3T2G - chain A; structure by X-ray diffraction, 3.00 A resolution.

# Chain A
Molecule: Fructose-1,6-bisphosphate aldolase/phosphatase
Source organism: Thermoproteus neutrophilus
Notes: EC 4.1.2.13, 3.1.3.11
Reference sequence: B1YAL1 (B1YAL1_THENV); residue numbers follow UniProt; this construct covers 1-399
Sequence (407 residues; numbered 1 to 407; the number before each row is that of its first residue):
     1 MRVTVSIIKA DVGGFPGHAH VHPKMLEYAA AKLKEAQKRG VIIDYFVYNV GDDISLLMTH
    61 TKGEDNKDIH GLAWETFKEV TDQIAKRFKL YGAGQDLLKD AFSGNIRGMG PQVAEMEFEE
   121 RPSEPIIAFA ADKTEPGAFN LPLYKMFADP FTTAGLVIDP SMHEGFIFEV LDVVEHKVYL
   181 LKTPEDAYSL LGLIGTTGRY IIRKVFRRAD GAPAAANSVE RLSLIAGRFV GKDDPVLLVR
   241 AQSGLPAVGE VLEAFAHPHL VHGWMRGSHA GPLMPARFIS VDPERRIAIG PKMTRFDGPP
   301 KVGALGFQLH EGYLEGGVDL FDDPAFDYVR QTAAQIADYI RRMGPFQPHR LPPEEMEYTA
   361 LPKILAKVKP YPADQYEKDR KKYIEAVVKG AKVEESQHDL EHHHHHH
Disordered / not traced: 224-229, 390-407
Sequence notes: engineered mutation Phe-229 (Tyr in B1YAL1); expression tag (400-407)
Curated features (UniProtKB/Swiss-Prot):
  - active site: Asp-11 (Proton acceptor), Lys-232 (Schiff-base intermediate with DHAP)
  - binding site (Mg(2+)): Asp-11, His-18, Asp-52, Asp-53, Gln-95, Asp-132, Lys-232, Asp-233, Asp-234
  - binding site (beta-D-fructose 1,6-bisphosphate): His-18, Tyr-91, Gly-104, Asn-105, Lys-133, Gln-242, Ser-243, Arg-266, Asp-297, Tyr-358
  - binding site (dihydroxyacetone phosphate): His-18, Lys-133, Arg-266, Asp-297
  - mutagenesis: Asp-297 (D297N: 18-fold decrease in FBP phosphatase activity, whereas FBP aldolase activity is completely abolished)
Metal / ion sites: Mg2+ site 1: Asp-11, Asp-52, Gln-95 (together with 1,3-dihydroxyacetonephosphate); Mg2+ site 2: Asp-52, Asp-53, Asp-132, Asp-234 (together with 1,3-dihydroxyacetonephosphate)
Ligand contacts:
  - 1,3-dihydroxyacetonephosphate (13P), molecule 1: Asp-11, His-18, Asp-52, Asp-53, Gln-95, Asp-132, Lys-133, Asp-233, Asp-234, Trp-264, Met-265, Arg-266, Gly-267, Asp-297
  - 1,3-dihydroxyacetonephosphate (13P), molecule 2: His-18, Tyr-91, Asp-159, Gln-242, Ser-243, Ala-247, Arg-266, Asp-297

# Overview
Bound to chain A: 1,3-dihydroxyacetonephosphate. Asp-11, Asp-52 and Gln-95 coordinate Mg2+ site 1. Asp-52,
Asp-53, Asp-132 and Asp-234 coordinate Mg2+ site 2. UniProt lists active-site residues Asp-11 and Lys-232, 9
Mg2+-binding residues, 10 beta-D-fructose 1,6-bisphosphate-binding residues and 4 dihydroxyacetone
phosphate-binding residues.
Chain A is Fructose-1,6-bisphosphate aldolase/phosphatase (Thermoproteus neutrophilus); the structure,
Fructose-1,6-bisphosphate aldolase/phosphatase from Thermoproteus neutrophilus, Y229F variant with DHAP, was
determined by X-ray diffraction, deposited together with 3T2B, 3T2C, 3T2D, 3T2E and 3T2F.
